5FWZ - chain A; structure by X-ray diffraction, 2.30 A resolution.

Chain A:
Molecule: Calcium binding protein
Source organism: Fasciola hepatica
Notes: fragment: dynein light chain-like domain, residues 92-189
UniProtKB: A0A0B5GUS3 (A0A0B5GUS3_FASHE); residues 92-189 here = UniProt positions 92-189
Chain sequence (98 residues; each row starts with the number of its first residue):
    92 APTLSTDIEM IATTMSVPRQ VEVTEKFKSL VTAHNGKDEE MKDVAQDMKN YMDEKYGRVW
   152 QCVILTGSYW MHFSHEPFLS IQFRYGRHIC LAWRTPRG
Not modelled in the structure: 189
Metal / ion sites: Hg2+: Cys153, Cys181

In short:
Cys153 and Cys181 form the Hg2+ site.
Chain A is Calcium binding protein (Fasciola hepatica); the structure, Fasciola hepatica calcium binding
protein FhCaBP2: Structure of the dynein light chain-like domain. P41212 mercury derivative, was determined by
X-ray diffraction (same publication as 5FX0).
